PDB entry 3PL6 | X-ray diffraction, 2.55 A resolution | chains A and D of the 4 polymer chains in the assembly

== Chain A ==
Name: MHC class II HLA-DQ-alpha chain
From: Homo sapiens
UniProt: Q30066 (Q30066_HUMAN); residues -2 to 191 here correspond to UniProt positions 1-194 (UniProt number = residue number + 3)
Amino-acid sequence (194 residues; each row starts with the number of its first residue; numbers below 1 keep their minus sign (Glu-2 is residue -2)):
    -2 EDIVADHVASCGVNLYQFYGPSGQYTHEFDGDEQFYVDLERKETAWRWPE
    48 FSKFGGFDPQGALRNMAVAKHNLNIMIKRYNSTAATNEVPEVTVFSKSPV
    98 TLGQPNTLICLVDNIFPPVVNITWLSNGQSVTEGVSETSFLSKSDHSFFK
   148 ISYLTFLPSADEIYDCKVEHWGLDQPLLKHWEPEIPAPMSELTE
Unresolved in the structure: -2, 181-191
Disulfide bonds: Cys107-Cys163
Glycans and other covalent adducts: N-acetylglucosamine (NAG) linked to Asn118

== Chain D ==
Name: MBP peptide / T-cell receptor beta chain chimera
From: Homo sapiens
Notes: fragment: mbp
UniProt: D3YTB3 (D3YTB3_HUMAN); residues 3-17 here correspond to UniProt positions 84-98 (UniProt number = residue number + 81)
Amino-acid sequence (268 residues; each row starts with the number of its first residue):
     1 MKENPVVHFFKNIVTPRGGSGGGGGGAGVSQTPSNKVTEKGKYVELRCDP
    51 ISGHTALYWYRQSLGQGPEFLIYFQGTGAADDSGLPNDRFFAVRPEGSVS
   101 TLKIQRTERGDSAVYLCATSALGDTQYFGPGTRLTVLEDLKNVFPPEVAV
   151 FEPSEAEISHTQKATLVCLATGFYPDHVELSWWVNGKEVHSGVCTDPQPL
   201 KEQPALNDSRYSLSSRLRVSATFWQNPRNHFRCQVQFYGLSENDEWTQDR
   251 AKPVTQIVSAEAWGRADS
Unresolved in the structure: 1-3, 18-24, 268
Disulfide bonds: Cys48-Cys117, Cys168-Cys233
Construct notes: expression tag (1-2, 18-24)

== Chain A / chain D interface ==
Pairs across the interface (46):
  Cys8(A) with Phe9(D); Phe10(D), hydrogen bond (backbone-backbone)
  Tyr22(A) with Phe9(D)
  His24(A) with Val7(D); His8(D); Phe9(D)
  Phe51(A) with Pro5(D)
  Gly52(A) with Pro5(D); Val7(D)
  Gly53(A) with Pro5(D), hydrogen bond (backbone-backbone); Val6(D); Val7(D), hydrogen bond (backbone-backbone)
  Phe54(A) with Val7(D); Phe9(D), hydrophobic
  Gln57(A) with Ala80(D), hydrogen bond (side chain-backbone); Asp81(D)
  Gly58(A) with Phe9(D)
  Leu60(A) with Ala80(D)
  Arg61(A) with Lys11(D); Asn12(D), hydrogen bond (side chain-backbone); Tyr73(D); Gln75(D); Ala80(D); Leu122(D)
  Asn62(A) with Phe9(D); Phe10(D), hydrogen bond (side chain-backbone); Lys11(D); Asn12(D), hydrogen bond (side chain-backbone)
  Ala64(A) with Gln75(D); Ala79(D); Ala80(D), hydrophobic
  Val65(A) with Asn12(D); Ile13(D); Val14(D); Gln75(D)
  His68(A) with Val14(D); Thr15(D), hydrogen bond (side chain-backbone); Gly76(D); Thr77(D), hydrogen bond (side chain-backbone)
  Asn69(A) with Asn12(D); Ile13(D), hydrogen bond (side chain-backbone); Val14(D); Thr15(D), hydrogen bond (side chain-backbone)
  Ile72(A) with Thr15(D)
  Arg76(A) with Pro16(D), hydrogen bond (side chain-backbone); Arg17(D)
Interface residues without a listed pair, chain A (20 interface residues in all): Trp43, Ala66
Interface residues without a listed pair, chain D (22 interface residues in all): Gly78

== In short ==
20 residues of chain A face 22 of chain D across their interface; the contacts include 12 hydrogen bonds.
Polar pairs include Gln57(A)-Ala80(D), Arg61(A)-Asn12(D) and Asn62(A)-Phe10(D). N-acetylglucosamine is
covalently linked to Asn118(A).
Chain A is MHC class II HLA-DQ-alpha chain and chain D is MBP peptide / T-cell receptor beta chain chimera,
both from Homo sapiens; the structure, Structure of Autoimmune TCR Hy.1B11 in complex with HLA-DQ1 and MBP
85-99, was determined by X-ray diffraction.
